PDB entry 4N78 | X-ray diffraction, 2.43 A resolution | chains F and P of the 6 polymer chains in the assembly

[Chain F]
Name: Abl interactor 2
Source organism: Homo sapiens
UniProtKB: J3KNB2 (J3KNB2_HUMAN); residues 1-513 here = UniProt positions 1-513
Chain sequence (514 residues; row label = number of the first residue in the row; numbering starts at 0):
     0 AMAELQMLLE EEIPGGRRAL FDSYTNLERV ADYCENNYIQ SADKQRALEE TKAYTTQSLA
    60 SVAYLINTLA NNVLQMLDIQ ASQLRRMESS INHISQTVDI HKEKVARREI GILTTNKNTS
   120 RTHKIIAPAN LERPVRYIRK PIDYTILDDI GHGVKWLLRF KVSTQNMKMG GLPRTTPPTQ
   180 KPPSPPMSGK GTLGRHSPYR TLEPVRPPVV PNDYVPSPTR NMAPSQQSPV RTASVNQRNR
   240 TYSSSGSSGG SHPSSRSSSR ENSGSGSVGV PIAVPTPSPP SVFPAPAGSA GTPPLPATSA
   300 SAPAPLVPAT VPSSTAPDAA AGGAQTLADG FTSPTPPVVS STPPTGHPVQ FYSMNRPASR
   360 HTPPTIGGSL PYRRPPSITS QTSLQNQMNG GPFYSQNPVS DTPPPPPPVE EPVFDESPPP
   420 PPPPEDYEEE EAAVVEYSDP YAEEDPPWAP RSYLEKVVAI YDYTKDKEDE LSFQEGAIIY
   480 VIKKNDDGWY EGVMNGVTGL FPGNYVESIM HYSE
Disordered / not traced: 156-513
Sequence notes: expression tag (0)
From the paper describing this entry:
  - mutagenesis - R107A: unchanged binding to WIRS

[Chain P]
Name: WIRS
Chain sequence (15 residues; each row starts with the number of its first residue):
     1 WGAERSMSTF GKEKA
Disordered / not traced: 1-4, 13-15

[How chain F and chain P interact]
Residue-residue contacts - 7 pairs, chain F then chain P:
  Arg106(F) - Thr9(P)  hydrogen bond
  Arg106(F) - Phe10(P)
  Arg107(F) - Gly11(P)
  Ile109(F) - Phe10(P)  hydrophobic
  Gly110(F) - Phe10(P)
  Gly110(F) - Lys12(P)  hydrogen bond (backbone-side chain)
  Thr113(F) - Lys12(P)
Also at the interface, not in a pair above, chain F (6 interface residues in all): Lys103
Interface features reported in the paper:
  - interface residues, chain F: Arg106(F), Ile109(F), Gly110(F), Thr113(F)
  - hot spots on chain F (mutagenesis) - R106A, R106M, G110W: abolished binding to PCDH10 CT

[Summary]
6 residues of chain F face 4 of chain P across their interface; the contacts include 2 hydrogen bonds. Polar
pairs include Arg106(F)-Thr9(P) and Gly110(F)-Lys12(P). From the paper: R106A, R106M and G110W of chain F
abolish binding to PCDH10 CT; interface residues Arg106(F), Ile109(F) and Gly110(F) among others.
Chain F is Abl interactor 2 (Homo sapiens) and chain P is WIRS; the structure, The WAVE Regulatory Complex
Links Diverse Receptors to the Actin Cytoskeleton, was determined by X-ray diffraction.
